Entry 7UFM (electron microscopy, 3.90 A resolution); this record covers chains A and G of the 16 polymer chains in the assembly.

[Chain A (and G)]
Protein: VchTnsC
Organism: Vibrio cholerae
Notes: chain G of this document is another copy of the same molecule, construct and numbering; everything in this record applies to it too
Amino-acid sequence (311 residues; numbered 4 to 314; the number before each row is that of its first residue):
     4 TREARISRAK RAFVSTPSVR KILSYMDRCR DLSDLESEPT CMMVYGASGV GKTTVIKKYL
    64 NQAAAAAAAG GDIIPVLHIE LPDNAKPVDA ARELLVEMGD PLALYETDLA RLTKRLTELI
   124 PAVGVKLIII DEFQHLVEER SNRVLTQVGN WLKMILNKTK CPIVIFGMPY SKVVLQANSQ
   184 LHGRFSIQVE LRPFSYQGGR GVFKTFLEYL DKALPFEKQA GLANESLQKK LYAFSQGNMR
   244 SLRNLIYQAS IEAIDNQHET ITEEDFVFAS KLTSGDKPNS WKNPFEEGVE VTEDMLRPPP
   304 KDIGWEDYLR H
Small-molecule neighbours:
  - ATP (adenosine-5'-triphosphate), molecule 1: Lys13, Ala15, Phe16, Val17, Ala50, Ser51, Gly52, Val53, Gly54, Lys55, Thr56, Thr57, Phe209, Met242, Arg243, Arg246
  - ATP, molecule 2: Glu41, Gln183, Arg187

[How chain A and chain G interact]
Pairs across the interface (6; chain A residue first):
  Glu6(A) - Arg31(G)  salt bridge
  His81(A) - Gln183(G)
  Glu83(A) - Asn181(G)
  Glu83(A) - Ser182(G)  hydrogen bond
  Glu83(A) - Gln183(G)  hydrogen bond
  Tyr108(A) - Leu112(G)
Also at the interface, not in a pair above, chain A (5 interface residues in all): Leu107
Also at the interface, not in a pair above, chain G (7 interface residues in all): Pro90, Gln150

[Summary]
Chain A and chain G form an interface of 5 and 7 residues respectively; the contacts include 2 hydrogen bonds
and 1 salt bridge. Polar contacts include Glu6(A)-Arg31(G), Glu83(A)-Ser182(G) and Glu83(A)-Gln183(G). Ligands
of chain A: ATP.
Chain A and chain G are both VchTnsC (Vibrio cholerae); the structure, VchTnsC AAA+ with DNA (double
heptamer), was determined by electron microscopy, deposited together with 7RZY and 7UFI.
